Entry 8OES (electron microscopy, 3.00 A resolution); this record covers chains B and L of the 14 polymer chains in the assembly.

[Chain B]
Name: Mucin-5B
Source organism: Homo sapiens
UniProtKB: Q9HC84 (MUC5B_HUMAN); residue numbers follow UniProt; this construct covers 26-1252
Amino-acid sequence (1227 residues; row label = number of the first residue in the row):
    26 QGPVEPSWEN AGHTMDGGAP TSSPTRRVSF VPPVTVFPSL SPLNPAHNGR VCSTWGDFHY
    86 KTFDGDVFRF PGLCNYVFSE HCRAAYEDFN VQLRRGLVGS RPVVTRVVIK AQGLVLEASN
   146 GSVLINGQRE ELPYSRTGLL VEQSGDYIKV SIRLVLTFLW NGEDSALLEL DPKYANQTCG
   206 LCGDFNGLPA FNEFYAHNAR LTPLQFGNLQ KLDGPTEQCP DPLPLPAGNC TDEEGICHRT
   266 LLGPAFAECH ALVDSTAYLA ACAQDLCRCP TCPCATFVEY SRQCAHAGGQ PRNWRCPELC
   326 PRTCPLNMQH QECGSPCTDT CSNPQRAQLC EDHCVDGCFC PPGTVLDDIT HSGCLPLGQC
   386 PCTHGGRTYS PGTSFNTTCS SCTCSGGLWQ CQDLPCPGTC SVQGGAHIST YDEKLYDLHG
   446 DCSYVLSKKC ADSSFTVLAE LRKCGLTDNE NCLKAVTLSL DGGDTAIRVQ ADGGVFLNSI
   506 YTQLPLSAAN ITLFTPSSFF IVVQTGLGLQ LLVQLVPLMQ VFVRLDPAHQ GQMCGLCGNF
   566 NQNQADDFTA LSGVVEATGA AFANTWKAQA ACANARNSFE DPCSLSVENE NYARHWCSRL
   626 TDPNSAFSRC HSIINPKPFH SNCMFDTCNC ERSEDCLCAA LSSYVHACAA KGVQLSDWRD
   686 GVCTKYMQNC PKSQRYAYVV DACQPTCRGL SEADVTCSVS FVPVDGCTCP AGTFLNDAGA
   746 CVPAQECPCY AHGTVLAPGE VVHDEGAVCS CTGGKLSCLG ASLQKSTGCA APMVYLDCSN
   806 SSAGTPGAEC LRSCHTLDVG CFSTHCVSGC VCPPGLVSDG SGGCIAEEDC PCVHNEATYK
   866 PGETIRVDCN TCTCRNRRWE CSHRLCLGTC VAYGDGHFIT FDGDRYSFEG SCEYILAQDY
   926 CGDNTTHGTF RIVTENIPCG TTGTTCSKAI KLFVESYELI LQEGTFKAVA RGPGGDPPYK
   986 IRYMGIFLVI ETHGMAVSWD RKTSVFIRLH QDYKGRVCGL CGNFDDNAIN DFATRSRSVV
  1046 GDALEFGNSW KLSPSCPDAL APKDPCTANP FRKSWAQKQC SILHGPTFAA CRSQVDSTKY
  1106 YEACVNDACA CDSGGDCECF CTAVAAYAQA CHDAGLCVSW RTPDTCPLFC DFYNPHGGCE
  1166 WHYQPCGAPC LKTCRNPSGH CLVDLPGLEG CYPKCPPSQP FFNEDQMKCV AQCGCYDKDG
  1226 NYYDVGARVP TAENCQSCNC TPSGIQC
Unresolved in the structure: 26-70, 786-792, 1236-1242
Cystine bridges: C77-C207, C99-C244, C107-C204, C255-C292, C262-C287, C274-C309, C294-C297, C299-C325, C329-C363, C338-C359, C342-C355, C346-C385, C365-C379, C387-C409, C404-C421, C407-C416, C425-C562, C447-C597, C455-C559, C469-C477, C608-C653, C622-C648, C635-C673, C655-C661, C663-C688, C695-C732, C708-C722, C712-C752, C734-C746, C754-C776, C774-C783, C794-C835, C803-C831, C815-C826, C819-C855, C837-C849, C857-C879, C874-C891, C877-C886, C895-C1026, C917-C1061, C926-C1023, C944-C951, C1071-C1114, C1085-C1109, C1096-C1136, C1116-C1124, C1126-C1151, C1142-C1171, C1155-C1196, C1175-C1186, C1179-C1218, C1200-C1214, C1220-C1245, C1243-C1252
Glycans and other covalent adducts: N-acetylglucosamine (NAG) linked to N145, N201, N401, N515, N929
Ion coordination: Ca2+ site 1: D89, D209, N211, L213, E218; Ca2+ site 2: D437, N564, N566, N568, D571, D572; Ca2+ site 3: D907, N1028, D1030, N1032, N1035, D1036
Curated features (UniProtKB/Swiss-Prot):
  - binding site (Cu(2+)): E194, H311, H358
  - glycosylation (N-linked (GlcNAc...) asparagine): N145, N201, N254, N401, N515, N805, N929

[Chain L]
Name: Mucin-5B
Source organism: Homo sapiens
UniProtKB: Q9HC84 (MUC5B_HUMAN); residue numbers follow UniProt; this construct covers 1333-1432
Amino-acid sequence (100 residues; each row starts with the number of its first residue):
  1333 CVREVCRWSS WYNGHRPEPG LGGGDFETFE NLRQRGYQVC PVLADIECRA AQLPDMPLEE
  1393 LGQQVDCDRM RGLMCANSQQ SPPLCHDYEL RVLCCEYVPC
Cystine bridges: C1333-C1432, C1338-C1427, C1372-C1426, C1380-C1399, C1407-C1417
Ion coordination: Ca2+: N1345, H1347, D1357, E1359, Y1420
Curated features (UniProtKB/Swiss-Prot):
  - glycosylation: W1340 (C-linked (Man) tryptophan)

[Chain B / chain L interface]
Residue-residue contacts (28; chain B residue first):
  N741(B) - D1387(L)  hydrogen bond
  A743(B) - D1387(L)
  A743(B) - M1388(L)
  A745(B) - D1387(L)
  V747(B) - D1387(L)
  E751(B) - L1385(L)
  P753(B) - L1385(L)
  Y755(B) - M1388(L)
  V760(B) - L1385(L)  hydrophobic
  V760(B) - M1388(L)  hydrophobic
  V760(B) - E1392(L)
  V760(B) - L1393(L)  hydrophobic
  V760(B) - Q1395(L)  hydrogen bond (backbone-side chain)
  V760(B) - H1418(L)  hydrogen bond (backbone-side chain)
  L761(B) - H1418(L)
  A762(B) - Q1384(L)
  A762(B) - H1418(L)  hydrogen bond (backbone-side chain)
  P763(B) - Q1384(L)  hydrogen bond (backbone-side chain)
  P763(B) - L1385(L)
  E765(B) - C1417(L)
  E765(B) - H1418(L)
  E765(B) - D1419(L)
  V766(B) - L1416(L)
  V767(B) - P1414(L)  hydrophobic
  V767(B) - L1416(L)  hydrophobic
  H768(B) - P1414(L)
  H768(B) - P1415(L)
  H768(B) - L1416(L)
Other interface residues (no listed pair), chain B (18 interface residues in all): D742, G764, D769
Other interface residues (no listed pair), chain L (14 interface residues in all): S1413

[Summary]
18 residues of chain B face 14 of chain L across their interface, with 5 hydrogen bonds. Among the polar pairs
are N741(B)-D1387(L), V760(B)-Q1395(L) and V760(B)-H1418(L). Covalently linked N-acetylglucosamine: at
N145(B), N201(B), N401(B), N515(B) and N929(B). From UniProt: 3 Cu2+-binding residues on chain B.
Chain B is Mucin-5B and chain L is Mucin-5B, both from Homo sapiens; the structure, MUC5B amino acids 26-1435
Three beads, was determined by electron microscopy.
